1ZUN - chains A and B; structure by X-ray diffraction, 2.70 A resolution.

Chain A:
Name: Sulfate adenylyltransferase subunit 2
From: Pseudomonas syringae
Notes: EC 2.7.7.4
Reference sequence: Q87WW0 (CYSD_PSESM); aligned to UniProt positions 1-325 over residues -19 to 305 (the alignment contains insertions or deletions, so no single offset holds)
Sequence (325 residues; each row starts with the number of its first residue; numbers below 1 keep their minus sign (Met-19 is residue -19)):
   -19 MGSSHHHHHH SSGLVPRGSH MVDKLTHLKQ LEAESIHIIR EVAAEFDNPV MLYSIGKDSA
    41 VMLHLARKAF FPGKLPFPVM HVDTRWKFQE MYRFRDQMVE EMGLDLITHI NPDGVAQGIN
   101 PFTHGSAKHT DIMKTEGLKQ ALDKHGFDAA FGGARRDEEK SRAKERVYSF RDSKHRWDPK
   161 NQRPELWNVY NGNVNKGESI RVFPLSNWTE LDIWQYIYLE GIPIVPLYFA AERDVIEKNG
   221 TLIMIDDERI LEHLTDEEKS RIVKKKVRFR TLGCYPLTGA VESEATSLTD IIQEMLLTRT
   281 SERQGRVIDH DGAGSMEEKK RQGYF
Not modelled in the structure: -19 to -7, 92-105, 212-305
Differences from the reference sequence: cloning artifact (-18 to 0); modified residue (1, 31, 42, 60, 71, 78, 82, 113)
Modified positions: Mse1, Mse31, Mse42, Mse60, Mse71, Mse78, Mse82, Mse113 (selenomethionine; parent Met)
Ion coordination: Na+: Asp38, Glu138 (together with ATP-gamma-S); Mg2+: Ala211 (together with ATP-gamma-S)
Small-molecule neighbours: ATP-gamma-S (AGS; phosphothiophosphoric acid-adenylate ester): Leu32, Tyr33, Ser34, Gly36, Lys37, Asp38, Ser39, Mse42, Mse60, His61, Val62, Lys114, Gly132, Gly133, Ala134, Glu138, Ala210, Ala211

Chain B:
Name: sulfate adenylate transferase, subunit 1/adenylylsulfate kinase
From: Pseudomonas syringae pv. tomato str. DC3000
Sequence (434 residues; each row starts with the number of its first residue):
     1 MSHQSDLISE DILAYLGQHE RKEMLRFLTC GNVDDGKSTL IGRLLHDSKM IYEDHLEAIT
    61 RDSKKSGTTG DDVDLALLVD GLQAEREQGI TIDVAYRYFS TAKRKFIIAD TPGHEQYTRN
   121 MATGASTCDL AIILVDARYG VQTQTRRHSY IASLLGIKHI VVAINKMDLN GFDERVFESI
   181 KADYLKFAEG IAFKPTTMAF VPMSALKGDN VVNKSERSPW YAGQSLMEIL ETVEIASDRN
   241 YTDLRFPVQY VNRPNLNFRG FAGTLASGIV HKGDEIVVLP SGKSSRVKSI VTFEGELEQA
   301 GPGQAVTLTM EDEIDISRGD LLVHADNVPQ VSDAFDAMLV WMAEEPMLPG KKYDIKRATS
   361 YVPGSIASIT HRVDVNTLEE GPASSLQLNE IGRVKVSLDA PIALDGYSSN RTTGAFIVID
   421 RLTNGTVAAG MIIA
Not modelled in the structure: 1-15, 52-69, 73-74, 85-89
Differences from the reference sequence: modified residue (24, 50, 121, 167, 198, 203, 227, 310, 338, 342, 347, 431)
Modified positions: Mse24, Mse50, Mse121, Mse167, Mse198, Mse203, Mse227, Mse310, Mse338, Mse342, Mse347, Mse431 (selenomethionine; parent Met)
Small-molecule neighbours: GDP (guanosine-5'-diphosphate): Asn32, Val33, Asp34, Asp35, Gly36, Lys37, Ser38, Thr39, Gln83, Asn165, Lys166, Asp168, Leu169, Mse203, Ser204, Ala205, Leu206

Chain A / chain B interface:
Residue-residue contacts (113; chain A residue first):
  Leu-6(A) - Asp326(B)
  Pro-4(A) - Thr242(B)
  Arg-3(A) - Tyr241(B)
  Arg-3(A) - Ile269(B)  hydrogen bond (side chain-backbone)
  Arg-3(A) - His271(B)
  Arg-3(A) - Asp274(B)  salt bridge
  Arg-3(A) - His324(B)  hydrogen bond
  Gly-2(A) - Ile269(B)
  Ser-1(A) - Tyr241(B)
  Mse1(A) - Gln299(B)  hydrogen bond (backbone-side chain)
  Val2(A) - Gln299(B)
  Val2(A) - Gly301(B)
  Val2(A) - Gln304(B)
  Lys4(A) - Glu23(B)  salt bridge
  Leu5(A) - Pro302(B)
  Leu5(A) - Gly303(B)
  Thr6(A) - Lys22(B)
  His7(A) - His19(B)
  His7(A) - Glu20(B)
  His7(A) - Lys22(B)  hydrogen bond (backbone-backbone)
  His7(A) - Glu23(B)
  His7(A) - Mse24(B)
  His7(A) - Lys105(B)
  Gln10(A) - Mse24(B)
  Leu11(A) - Mse24(B)  hydrophobic
  Leu11(A) - Lys105(B)
  Ala13(A) - Gly303(B)
  Ala13(A) - Ala305(B)
  Glu14(A) - Arg26(B)  salt bridge
  Ile16(A) - Ala305(B)  hydrophobic
  His17(A) - Gln249(B)  hydrogen bond
  His17(A) - Thr264(B)
  Arg20(A) - Gln249(B)
  Arg20(A) - Ala262(B)
  Arg20(A) - Gly263(B)  hydrogen bond (side chain-backbone)
  Arg20(A) - Ala305(B)
  Arg20(A) - Val306(B)  hydrogen bond (side chain-backbone)
  Arg20(A) - Thr307(B)  hydrogen bond
  Glu21(A) - Gln249(B)
  Glu21(A) - Arg318(B)  salt bridge
  Glu21(A) - Lys356(B)  salt bridge
  Ala23(A) - Tyr250(B)  hydrophobic
  Ala24(A) - Gln249(B)
  Ala24(A) - Arg318(B)
  Glu25(A) - Arg318(B)  salt bridge
  Glu25(A) - Lys356(B)  salt bridge
  His44(A) - Phe293(B)
  Lys48(A) - Phe293(B)
  Lys48(A) - Glu294(B)  salt bridge
  Phe50(A) - Tyr250(B)
  Phe50(A) - Asn252(B)  hydrogen bond (backbone-side chain)
  Phe51(A) - Asn252(B)
  Phe51(A) - Val291(B)  hydrophobic
  Phe51(A) - Thr292(B)
  Pro52(A) - Phe258(B)
  Gly53(A) - Asn252(B)
  Gly53(A) - Pro254(B)
  Pro56(A) - Tyr250(B)
  Arg136(A) - Tyr96(B)
  Arg136(A) - Tyr98(B)  hydrogen bond
  Ala143(A) - Val94(B)
  Ala143(A) - Ala95(B)
  Ala143(A) - Tyr96(B)  hydrogen bond (backbone-backbone)
  Lys144(A) - Asp93(B)
  Lys144(A) - Val94(B)
  Arg146(A) - Ile92(B)
  Arg146(A) - Asp93(B)  salt bridge
  Lys160(A) - Glu344(B)  salt bridge
  Gln162(A) - Ile92(B)
  Arg163(A) - Ile92(B)
  Arg163(A) - Asn424(B)  hydrogen bond (side chain-backbone)
  Arg163(A) - Thr426(B)
  Pro164(A) - Ile92(B)
  Pro164(A) - Thr123(B)
  Pro164(A) - Thr426(B)
  Glu165(A) - Thr123(B)
  Leu166(A) - Thr123(B)
  Leu166(A) - Ser126(B)  hydrogen bond (backbone-side chain)
  Leu166(A) - Thr127(B)
  Leu166(A) - Mse342(B)
  Leu166(A) - Ile417(B)  hydrophobic
  Leu166(A) - Ala429(B)  hydrophobic
  Trp167(A) - Ser126(B)  hydrogen bond (side chain-backbone)
  Trp167(A) - Thr127(B)
  Trp167(A) - Tyr407(B)  hydrogen bond
  Trp167(A) - Ala415(B)
  Trp167(A) - Phe416(B)
  Trp167(A) - Gly430(B)
  Val169(A) - Lys356(B)
  Val169(A) - Arg357(B)
  Val169(A) - Ile417(B)  hydrophobic
  Tyr170(A) - Lys356(B)  hydrogen bond (backbone-side chain)
  Asn171(A) - Ile419(B)
  Asn171(A) - Asn424(B)  hydrogen bond (side chain-backbone)
  Asn171(A) - Gly425(B)
  Asn171(A) - Thr426(B)  hydrogen bond
  Asn173(A) - Tyr361(B)  hydrogen bond
  Asn173(A) - Ile419(B)
  Asn173(A) - Asn424(B)
  Val174(A) - Asn424(B)
  Asn175(A) - Asn424(B)  hydrogen bond
  Ser186(A) - Tyr98(B)  hydrogen bond (backbone-side chain)
  Asn187(A) - Arg26(B)
  Asn187(A) - Tyr98(B)  hydrogen bond
  Asn187(A) - Lys105(B)  hydrogen bond (backbone-side chain)
  Asn187(A) - Ile107(B)
  Thr189(A) - Tyr98(B)
  Thr189(A) - Lys105(B)
  Leu191(A) - Lys22(B)
  Asp192(A) - Lys105(B)  salt bridge
  Gln195(A) - His19(B)
  Gln195(A) - Glu20(B)
  Tyr198(A) - Glu20(B)
Also at the interface, not in a pair above, chain A (57 interface residues in all): Arg47, Asp137, Asn168, Leu199
Also at the interface, not in a pair above, chain B (69 interface residues in all): Arg21, Ile90, Ser100, Val270, Asp354, Ala358, Thr359, Arg411, Ala428

In short:
Chain A and chain B form an interface of 57 and 69 residues respectively; the contacts include 23 hydrogen
bonds and 11 salt bridges. Polar pairs include Arg-3(A)-Asp274(B), Lys4(A)-Glu23(B) and Glu14(A)-Arg26(B).
Ligands of chain A: ATP-gamma-S. Bound to chain B: GDP.
Here chain A is Sulfate adenylyltransferase subunit 2 (Pseudomonas syringae) and chain B is sulfate adenylate
transferase, subunit 1/adenylylsulfate kinase (Pseudomonas syringae pv. tomato str. DC3000). Entry 1ZUN
(Crystal Structure of a GTP-Regulated ATP Sulfurylase Heterodimer from Pseudomonas syringae) was determined by
X-ray diffraction.
